PDB entry 7TDX | X-ray diffraction, 3.10 A resolution | chains C and A of the 3 polymer chains in the assembly

# Chain C
Molecule: 14-nt DNA strand
Sequence (14 nucleotides; row label = number of the first residue in the row):
     1 GAGTAAACAA ATTT

# Chain A
Name: Forkhead box P3
From: Mus musculus
Reference sequence: Q53Z59 (Q53Z59_MOUSE); the construct lacks a stretch of the UniProt sequence, so the offset changes along the chain: 242-315 = UniProt 204-277; 316-417 = UniProt 316-417
Chain sequence (176 residues; each row starts with the number of its first residue):
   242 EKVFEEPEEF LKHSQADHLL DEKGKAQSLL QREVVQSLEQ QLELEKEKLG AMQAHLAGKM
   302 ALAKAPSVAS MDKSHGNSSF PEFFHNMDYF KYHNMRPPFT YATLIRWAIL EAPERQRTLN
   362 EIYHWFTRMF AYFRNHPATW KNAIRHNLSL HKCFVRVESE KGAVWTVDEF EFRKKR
Disordered / not traced: 242-321, 412-417
Construct notes: conflict Ser255 (Cys217 in Q53Z59), Ser269 (Cys231 in Q53Z59)
From the paper describing this entry:
  - conformationally variable residues: Ala372
  - contacts within the chain: Arg337-Tyr373
  - mutagenesis - A372P: decreased signaling
  - mutagenesis - A372G, A372S: unchanged signaling
  - mutagenesis - R347H, A372P: decreased stability
  - disease-associated variants - R347H: decreased binding to IR-FKHM4g DNA
  - mutagenesis - H334D: decreased binding to IR-FKHM4g DNA
  - mutagenesis - F331D, W348D: decreased binding to IR-FKHM4g
  - mutagenesis - F331D, W348D: decreased binding to single FKHM
  - disease-associated variants - R337Q, I346T, M370I, F371C, Y373V: decreased stability
  - disease-associated variants - R337Q, Y373V: decreased signaling
  - disease-associated variants - R337Q: decreased binding to Runx1

# Interface between chain C and chain A
Pairs across the interface (15; chain C residue first):
  DA2(C) - Thr341(A)  phosphate contact
  DG3(C) - Arg337(A)  phosphate contact
  DG3(C) - Phe340(A)  phosphate contact
  DG3(C) - Thr341(A)  phosphate contact
  DG3(C) - Tyr342(A)  hydrogen bond to the phosphate
  DT4(C) - Arg337(A)  salt bridge to the phosphate
  DT4(C) - Tyr342(A)  hydrogen bond to the phosphate
  DT4(C) - His387(A)  hydrogen bond to the base
  DA5(C) - Thr380(A)  phosphate contact
  DA5(C) - Asn383(A)  hydrogen bond to the base
  DA5(C) - His387(A)  hydrogen bond to the base
  DA6(C) - Asn383(A)  hydrogen bond to the base
  DA11(C) - Arg397(A)  hydrogen bond to the phosphate
  DT12(C) - Arg397(A)  salt bridge to the phosphate
  DT12(C) - Glu399(A)  phosphate contact
Other interface residues (no listed pair), chain A (12 interface residues in all): Ala343, Asn388, His392

# In short
Chain C and chain A form an interface of 7 and 12 residues respectively; the contacts include 7 hydrogen bonds
and 2 salt bridges. Polar pairs include DT4(C)-His387(A), DA5(C)-Asn383(A) and DA5(C)-His387(A). From the
paper: R347H, A372P and R337Q of chain A, among others, reduce stability; conformational variability at
Ala372(A); 12 substitutions were tested in all.
Here chain C is a 14-nt DNA strand and chain A is Forkhead box P3 (Mus musculus). Entry 7TDX (Structure of
FOXP3-DNA complex) was determined by X-ray diffraction, deposited together with 7TDW.
